Entry 5TIZ (X-ray diffraction, 2.87 A resolution); this record covers chain A.

== Chain A ==
Name: Sulfotransferase
Organism: Schistosoma japonicum
UniProtKB: C1LER5 (C1LER5_SCHJA); numbering as in UniProt (aligned over 1-253)
Amino-acid sequence (263 residues; each row starts with the number of its first residue):
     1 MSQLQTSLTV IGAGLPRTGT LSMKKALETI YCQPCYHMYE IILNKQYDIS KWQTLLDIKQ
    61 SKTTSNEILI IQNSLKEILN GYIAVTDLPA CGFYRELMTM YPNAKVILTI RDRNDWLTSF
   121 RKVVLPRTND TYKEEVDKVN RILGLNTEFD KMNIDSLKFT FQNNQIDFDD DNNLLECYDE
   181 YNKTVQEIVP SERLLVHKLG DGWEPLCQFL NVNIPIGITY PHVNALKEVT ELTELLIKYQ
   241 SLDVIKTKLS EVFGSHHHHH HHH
Unresolved in the structure: 1-5, 259-263
Differences from the reference sequence: expression tag (254-263)
Ligand contacts: adenosine-3'-5'-diphosphate (A3P): Leu15, Pro16, Arg17, Thr18, Gly19, Thr20, Leu21, Ser22, Arg111, Ser119, Leu199, Gly200, Tyr220, Pro221, His222, Val223, Asn224, Ala225, Leu226
What the authors report for this chain:
  - binding site for adenosine-3'-5'-diphosphate: Arg17, Arg111, Ser119
  - catalytic residues: Asp87 (proposed by the authors, not directly observed)
  - specificity-determining residues: Val139, Asn140 (proposed by the authors, not directly observed)

== Summary ==
Bound to chain A: adenosine-3'-5'-diphosphate. The paper reports the catalytic residue Asp87; a binding site
for adenosine-3'-5'-diphosphate at Arg17, Arg111 and Ser119.
Chain A is Sulfotransferase (Schistosoma japonicum); the structure, Schistosoma japonicum (Blood Fluke)
Sulfotransferase, was determined by X-ray diffraction (same publication as 5TIV, 5TIW and 5TIX).
